1Q8Q - chains A and B; structure by X-ray diffraction, 2.05 A resolution.

Chain A (and B):
Name: lectin
From: Pterocarpus angolensis
Notes: chain B of this document is another copy of the same molecule, construct and numbering; everything in this record applies to it too
Amino-acid sequence (252 residues; row label = number of the first residue in the row):
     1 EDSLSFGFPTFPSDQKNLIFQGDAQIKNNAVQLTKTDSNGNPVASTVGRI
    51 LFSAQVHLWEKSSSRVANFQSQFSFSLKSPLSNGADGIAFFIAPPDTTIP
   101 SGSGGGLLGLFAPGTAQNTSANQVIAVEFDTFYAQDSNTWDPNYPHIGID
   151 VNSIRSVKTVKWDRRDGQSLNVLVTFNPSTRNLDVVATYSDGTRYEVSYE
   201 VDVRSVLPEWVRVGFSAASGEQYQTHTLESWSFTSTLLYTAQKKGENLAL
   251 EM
Unresolved in the structure: 242-252
Modified positions: Glu1 (pyroglutamic acid; PCA)
Bound ions: Mn2+: Glu128, Asp130, Asp141, His146; Ca2+: Asp130, Phe132, Asn138, Asp141

How chain A and chain B interact:
Contacting residue pairs - 31 pairs, chain A then chain B:
  Glu1(A) - Gly7(B)
  Glu1(A) - Phe8(B)
  Glu1(A) - Asn17(B)
  Asp2(A) - Gly7(B)  hydrogen bond (backbone-backbone)
  Asp2(A) - Pro9(B)
  Ser3(A) - Phe6(B)
  Ser3(A) - Gly7(B)  hydrogen bond (backbone-backbone)
  Leu4(A) - Ser5(B)
  Ser5(A) - Leu4(B)
  Ser5(A) - Ser5(B)  hydrogen bond
  Phe6(A) - Ser3(B)
  Phe6(A) - Leu4(B)  hydrophobic
  Gly7(A) - Glu1(B)
  Gly7(A) - Asp2(B)  hydrogen bond (backbone-backbone)
  Gly7(A) - Ser3(B)  hydrogen bond (backbone-backbone)
  Phe8(A) - Glu1(B)
  Pro9(A) - Asp2(B)
  Pro12(A) - Glu60(B)
  Asp14(A) - Trp210(B)  hydrogen bond
  Lys16(A) - Gln55(B)
  Lys16(A) - Trp210(B)
  Asn17(A) - Glu1(B)
  Asn17(A) - Ala54(B)
  Asn17(A) - Gln55(B)  hydrogen bond (side chain-backbone)
  Asn17(A) - Trp210(B)
  Ala54(A) - Asn17(B)
  Gln55(A) - Lys16(B)
  Gln55(A) - Asn17(B)  hydrogen bond (backbone-side chain)
  Glu60(A) - Pro12(B)
  Trp210(A) - Asp14(B)
  Trp210(A) - Lys16(B)
Also at the interface, not in a pair above, chain A (20 interface residues in all): Gln15, Phe52, Glu209
Also at the interface, not in a pair above, chain B (21 interface residues in all): Gln15, Phe52, His57, Glu209

In short:
Chain A and chain B form an interface of 20 and 21 residues respectively; the contacts include 8 hydrogen
bonds. Among the polar pairs are Ser5(A)-Ser5(B), Asp14(A)-Trp210(B) and Asn17(A)-Gln55(B). The Mn2+ site is
built by Glu128(A), Asp130(A), Asp141(A) and His146(A).
Chain A and chain B are both lectin (Pterocarpus angolensis); the structure, Pterocarpus angolensis lectin
(PAL) in complex with the dimannoside Man(alpha1-4)Man, was determined by X-ray diffraction together with
1Q8O, 1Q8P, 1Q8S, 1Q8V and 1UKG from the same study.
